Entry 3ESD (X-ray diffraction, 1.22 A resolution); this record covers chain A.

Chain A:
Protein: Cutinase 1
Organism: Fusarium solani f. pisi
Notes: EC 3.1.1.74
UniProtKB: P00590 (CUTI1_FUSSO); residues 1-214 here correspond to UniProt positions 17-230 (UniProt number = residue number + 16)
Sequence (214 residues; numbered 1 to 214; the number before each row is that of its first residue):
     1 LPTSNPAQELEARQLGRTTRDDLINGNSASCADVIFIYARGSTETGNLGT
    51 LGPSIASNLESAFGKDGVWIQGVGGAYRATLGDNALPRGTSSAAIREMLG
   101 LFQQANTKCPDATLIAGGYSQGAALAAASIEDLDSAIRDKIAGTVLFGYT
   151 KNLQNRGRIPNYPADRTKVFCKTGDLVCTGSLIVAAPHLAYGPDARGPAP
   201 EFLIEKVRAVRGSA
Not modelled in the structure: 1-16, 212-214
Differences from the reference sequence: engineered mutation K172 (Asn188 in P00590)
Disulfides: C31-C109, C171-C178
Glycans and other covalent adducts: compound SXC linked to S120
Ligand contacts: SXC (bromo(4-{3-[(R)-ethoxy(4-nitrophenoxy)phosphoryl]propyl}-2,6-bis[(methylsulfanyl-kappaS)methyl]phenyl-kappaC~1~)palladium(2+)): G41, S42, L81, G82, N84, Y119, Q121, T150, L182, V184, H188, L189
Swiss-Prot annotation at these positions:
  - active site: S120 (Nucleophile), D175, H188 (Proton donor/acceptor)
  - site (Transition state stabilizer): S42, Q121
  - modified residue: G16 (N-D-glucuronoyl glycine)

In short:
Compound SXC is covalently linked to S120. From UniProt: 3 active-site residues.
Chain A is Cutinase 1 (Fusarium solani f. pisi); the structure, cut-2b; NCN-Pt-Pincer-Cutinase Hybrid, was
determined by X-ray diffraction together with 3EF3, 3ESA, 3ESB and 3ESC from the same study.
